1X7W - chains A and B; structure by X-ray diffraction, 1.73 A resolution.

== Chain A ==
Name: 2-oxoisovalerate dehydrogenase alpha subunit
Source organism: Homo sapiens
Notes: EC 1.2.4.4
UniProtKB: P12694 (ODBA_HUMAN); residues 1-400 here correspond to UniProt positions 46-445 (UniProt number = residue number + 45)
Amino-acid sequence (400 residues; each row starts with the number of its first residue):
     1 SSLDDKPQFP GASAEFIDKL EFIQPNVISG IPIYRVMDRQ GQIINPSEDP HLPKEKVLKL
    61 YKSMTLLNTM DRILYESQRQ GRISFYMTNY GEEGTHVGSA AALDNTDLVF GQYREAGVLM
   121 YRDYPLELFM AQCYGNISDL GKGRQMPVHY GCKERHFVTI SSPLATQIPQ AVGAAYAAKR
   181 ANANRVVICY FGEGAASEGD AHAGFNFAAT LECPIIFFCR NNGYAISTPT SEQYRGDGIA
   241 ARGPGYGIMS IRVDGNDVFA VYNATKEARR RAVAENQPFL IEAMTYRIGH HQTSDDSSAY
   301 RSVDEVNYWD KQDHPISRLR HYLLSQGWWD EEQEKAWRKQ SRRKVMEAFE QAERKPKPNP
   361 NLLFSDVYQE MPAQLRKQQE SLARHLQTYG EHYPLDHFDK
Disordered / not traced: 1-6, 288-312
Differences from the reference sequence: engineered mutation Q292 (Ser337 in P12694)
Bound ions: K+: Q112, S161, P163, T166, Q167; Mn2+: E193, N222, Y224 (together with thiamine diphosphate)
Ligand contacts: thiamine diphosphate (TPP): Y113, R114, S162, P163, L164, G192, E193, G194, A195, E198, R220, N222, Y224, A225, I226
UniProt features mapped onto this chain:
  - binding site (thiamine diphosphate): Y113, R114, S162, G194, A195, R220, H291
  - binding site (K(+)): S161, P163, T166, Q167
  - binding site (Mg(2+)): E193, N222, Y224
  - modified residue: T293 (Phosphothreonine), S294 (Phosphoserine), S302 (Phosphoserine), K311 (N6-acetyllysine), K335 (N6-succinyllysine)
From the paper describing this entry:
  - post-translational modification sites: S302 (citing earlier work)
  - mutagenesis - S302A: unchanged catalytic activity on KIV

== Chain B ==
Name: 2-oxoisovalerate dehydrogenase beta subunit
Source organism: Homo sapiens
Notes: EC 1.2.4.4
UniProtKB: P21953 (ODBB_HUMAN); residues 1-342 here correspond to UniProt positions 51-392 (UniProt number = residue number + 50)
Amino-acid sequence (342 residues; numbered 1 to 342; the number before each row is that of its first residue):
     1 VAHFTFQPDP EPREYGQTQK MNLFQSVTSA LDNSLAKDPT AVIFGEDVAF GGVFRCTVGL
    61 RDKYGKDRVF NTPLCEQGIV GFGIGIAVTG ATAIAEIQFA DYIFPAFDQI VNEAAKYRYR
   121 SGDLFNCGSL TIRSPWGCVG HGALYHSQSP EAFFAHCPGI KVVIPRSPFQ AKGLLLSCIE
   181 DKNPCIFFEP KILYRAAAEE VPIEPYNIPL SQAEVIQEGS DVTLVAWGTQ VHVIREVASM
   241 AKEKLGVSCE VIDLRTIIPW DVDTICKSVI KTGRLLISHE APLTGGFASE ISSTVQEECF
   301 LNLEAPISRV CGYDTPFPHI FEPFYIPDKW KCYDALRKMI NY
Disordered / not traced: 1-13
Bound ions: K+: G128, L130, T131, C178, D181, N183
Ligand contacts: thiamine diphosphate (TPP): E46, D47, L74, E76, Q98, Y102
UniProt features mapped onto this chain:
  - binding site (thiamine diphosphate): Y102
  - binding site (K(+)): G128, L130, T131, C178, D181, N183
  - modified residue (N6-acetyllysine): K182, K191

== Interface between chain A and chain B ==
Contacting residue pairs - 90 pairs, chain A then chain B:
  F110(A) with Y117(B)
  L140(A) with S121(B); G122(B); L124(B), hydrophobic
  G141(A) with S121(B); G122(B)
  K142(A) with G122(B)
  R144(A) with Y119(B), hydrogen bond (side chain-backbone); G122(B)
  Q145(A) with R120(B), hydrogen bond (side chain-backbone)
  G151(A) with L124(B)
  C152(A) with F125(B)
  K153(A) with L124(B); F125(B)
  F157(A) with F125(B)
  V158(A) with Y117(B); F125(B), hydrophobic
  T159(A) with R120(B); S121(B); F125(B)
  S161(A) with E113(B), hydrogen bond; R120(B)
  P163(A) with N112(B); E113(B)
  T166(A) with D108(B); Q109(B), hydrogen bond (backbone-side chain); E113(B), hydrogen bond
  P169(A) with G81(B); F82(B); Q109(B)
  Q170(A) with G81(B); I84(B); G85(B); Q109(B), hydrogen bond; E113(B), hydrogen bond; Y117(B), hydrogen bond
  V172(A) with F82(B), hydrophobic
  G173(A) with F82(B); G85(B); I86(B)
  A174(A) with G85(B); I86(B); T89(B)
  Y176(A) with D67(B), hydrogen bond (side chain-backbone); F70(B); F82(B), hydrophobic
  A177(A) with T89(B)
  R180(A) with P39(B), hydrogen bond (side chain-backbone); T40(B); V42(B); D67(B), salt bridge; R68(B)
  G199(A) with Q77(B)
  D200(A) with Q77(B), hydrogen bond; Q109(B), hydrogen bond
  A203(A) with C75(B), hydrophobic; G78(B)
  N206(A) with P73(B)
  F207(A) with T72(B); P73(B); C75(B); G78(B); I79(B); F82(B), hydrophobic
  T210(A) with P73(B)
  L211(A) with F70(B), hydrophobic; N71(B); F82(B), hydrophobic
  L363(A) with Y119(B), hydrogen bond (backbone-side chain)
  S365(A) with Y119(B)
  D366(A) with R118(B); Y119(B), hydrogen bond (backbone-backbone); G122(B); D123(B)
  V367(A) with Y119(B), hydrophobic; P158(B), hydrophobic; G159(B)
  Y368(A) with G159(B), hydrogen bond (side chain-backbone); I160(B), hydrogen bond (side chain-backbone); K161(B); N183(B); I258(B)
  Q369(A) with R118(B); K182(B); N183(B), hydrogen bond (backbone-side chain)
  E370(A) with K161(B), salt bridge; N183(B), hydrogen bond
  P372(A) with P259(B), hydrophobic
  Q374(A) with V262(B)
  K377(A) with E298(B), salt bridge
Also at the interface, not in a pair above, chain A (41 interface residues in all): L362
Also at the interface, not in a pair above, chain B (45 interface residues in all): V88, A115, C157

== Summary ==
41 residues of chain A face 45 of chain B across their interface; the contacts include 18 hydrogen bonds and 3
salt bridges. Polar contacts include R180(A)-D67(B), E370(A)-K161(B) and K377(A)-E298(B). From the paper:
S302A of chain A leaves catalytic activity on KIV unchanged; a modification site at S302(A).
Chain A is 2-oxoisovalerate dehydrogenase alpha subunit and chain B is 2-oxoisovalerate dehydrogenase beta
subunit, both from Homo sapiens; the structure, Crystal structure of the human mitochondrial branched-chain
alpha-ketoacid dehydrogenase, was determined by X-ray diffraction together with 1U5B, 1X7X, 1X7Y, 1X7Z and
1X80 from the same study.
